Entry 4QZ1 (X-ray diffraction, 3.00 A resolution); this record covers chains L and V of the 28 polymer chains in the assembly.

Chain L:
Name: Proteasome subunit beta type-6
From: Saccharomyces cerevisiae
Notes: EC 3.4.25.1
UniProtKB: P23724 (PSB6_YEAST); residues 1-222 here correspond to UniProt positions 20-241 (UniProt number = residue number + 19)
Amino-acid sequence (222 residues; row label = number of the first residue in the row):
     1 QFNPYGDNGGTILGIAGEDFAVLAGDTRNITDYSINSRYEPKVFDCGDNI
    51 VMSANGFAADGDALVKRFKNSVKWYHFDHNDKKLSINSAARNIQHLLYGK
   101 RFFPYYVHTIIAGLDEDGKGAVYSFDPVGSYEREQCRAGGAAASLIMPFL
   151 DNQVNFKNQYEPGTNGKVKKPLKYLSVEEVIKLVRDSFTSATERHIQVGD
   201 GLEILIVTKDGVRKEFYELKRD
Residues lining bound ligands: 04C (1,2,4-trideoxy-4-methyl-2-{[N-(morpholin-4-ylacetyl)-L-alanyl-O-methyl-L-tyrosyl]amino}-1-phenyl-D-xylitol): R101, D126, P127, V128

Chain V:
Name: Proteasome subunit beta type-2
From: Saccharomyces cerevisiae
Notes: EC 3.4.25.1
UniProtKB: P25043 (PSB2_YEAST); residues 1-232 here correspond to UniProt positions 30-261 (UniProt number = residue number + 29)
Amino-acid sequence (232 residues; numbered 1 to 232; the number before each row is that of its first residue):
     1 TTIVGVKFNNGVVIAADTRSTQGPIVADKNCAKLHRISPKIWCAGAGTAA
    51 DTEAVTQLIGSNIELHSLYTSREPRVVSALQMLKQHLFKYQGHIGAYLIV
   101 AGVDPTGSHLFSIHAHGSTDVGYYLSLGSGSLAAMAVLESHWKQDLTKEE
   151 AIKLASDAIQAGIWNDLGSGSNVDVCVMEIGKDAEYLRNYLTPNVREEKQ
   201 KSYKFPRGTTAVLKESIVNICDIQEEQVDITA
Unresolved in the structure: 223-232
Curated features (UniProtKB/Swiss-Prot):
  - active site: T1 (Nucleophile)
Covalent attachments: compound 04C linked to T1
Residues lining bound ligands:
  - 04C (1,2,4-trideoxy-4-methyl-2-{[N-(morpholin-4-ylacetyl)-L-alanyl-O-methyl-L-tyrosyl]amino}-1-phenyl-D-xylitol), molecule 1: R19, S20, T21, Q22, C31, K33, G45, A46, G47, T48, A49, T52, E53, S129, G168
  - 04C, molecule 2: H114, H116, S118

Interface between chain L and chain V:
Residue-residue contacts (59):
  I30(L) - L167(V)  hydrophobic
  D32(L) - L167(V)
  Y33(L) - N165(V)
  Y33(L) - D166(V)
  Y33(L) - L167(V)  hydrogen bond (backbone-backbone)
  Y33(L) - G168(V)
  I35(L) - W164(V)
  I35(L) - L167(V)  hydrophobic
  R38(L) - W164(V)  hydrogen bond (side chain-backbone)
  R38(L) - N165(V)
  F149(L) - Y203(V)
  N152(L) - F205(V)
  Q153(L) - Y203(V)
  Q153(L) - F205(V)
  N158(L) - T209(V)
  Q159(L) - F205(V)
  Q159(L) - T209(V)
  Y160(L) - T209(V)  hydrogen bond (backbone-backbone)
  Y160(L) - A211(V)  hydrophobic
  P162(L) - P206(V)  hydrophobic
  P162(L) - R207(V)
  P162(L) - G208(V)
  G166(L) - A211(V)
  E179(L) - K201(V)
  K182(L) - Q200(V)
  L183(L) - Y203(V)
  R185(L) - E197(V)  salt bridge
  R185(L) - Q200(V)  hydrogen bond
  D186(L) - K199(V)
  D186(L) - Q200(V)  hydrogen bond (side chain-backbone)
  D186(L) - K201(V)  hydrogen bond (side chain-backbone)
  D186(L) - Y203(V)  hydrogen bond
  T189(L) - R196(V)  hydrogen bond
  T189(L) - E197(V)
  S190(L) - R196(V)  hydrogen bond
  E193(L) - V26(V)
  E193(L) - K29(V)  salt bridge
  E193(L) - R196(V)
  R194(L) - P24(V)
  R194(L) - I25(V)
  R194(L) - V26(V)  hydrogen bond (backbone-backbone)
  R194(L) - A27(V)  hydrogen bond (side chain-backbone)
  R194(L) - K29(V)
  H195(L) - P24(V)
  H195(L) - I25(V)
  I196(L) - R19(V)
  I196(L) - P24(V)  hydrogen bond (backbone-backbone)
  I196(L) - V26(V)  hydrophobic
  I196(L) - L167(V)
  K220(L) - N194(V)  hydrogen bond (side chain-backbone)
  R221(L) - W164(V)
  D222(L) - R19(V)  salt bridge
  D222(L) - I163(V)
  D222(L) - W164(V)
  D222(L) - D166(V)
  D222(L) - S169(V)
  D222(L) - G170(V)
  D222(L) - S171(V)  hydrogen bond (side chain-backbone)
  D222(L) - N194(V)
Also at the interface, not in a pair above, chain L (32 interface residues in all): R28, S34, L145, E161, E218
Also at the interface, not in a pair above, chain V (33 interface residues in all): T21, G23, D28, S129, V195

Overview:
The interface between chain L and chain V involves 32 residues on one side and 33 on the other; the contacts
include 14 hydrogen bonds and 3 salt bridges. Polar pairs include R185(L)-E197(V), E193(L)-K29(V) and
D222(L)-R19(V). Bound to chain L: compound 04C.
Here chain L is Proteasome subunit beta type-6 and chain V is Proteasome subunit beta type-2, both from
Saccharomyces cerevisiae. Entry 4QZ1 (yCP beta5-M45T mutant in complex with the epoxyketone inhibitor ONX
0914) was determined by X-ray diffraction, deposited together with 4QUX, 4QUY, 4QV0, 4QV1, 4QV3, 4QV4 and 42
further entries.
